PDB entry 8IMX | electron microscopy, 2.85 A resolution | chains D and K of the 7 polymer chains in the assembly

Chain D:
Molecule: UL16-binding protein 2, GFP-like fluorescent chromoprotein cFP484
Source organism: Homo sapiens
UniProt: chimeric construct of Q9BZM5, Q9U6Y3: residues -79 to -56 from Q9BZM5 (ULBP2_HUMAN) positions 2-25 (UniProt number = residue number + 81); residues -47 to 168 from Q9U6Y3 positions 45-260 (UniProt number = residue number + 92); residues 208-246 from Q9BZM5 (ULBP2_HUMAN) positions 208-246 (same numbers)
Amino-acid sequence (327 residues; row label = number of the first residue in the row; numbers below 1 keep their minus sign (Met-80 is residue -80)):
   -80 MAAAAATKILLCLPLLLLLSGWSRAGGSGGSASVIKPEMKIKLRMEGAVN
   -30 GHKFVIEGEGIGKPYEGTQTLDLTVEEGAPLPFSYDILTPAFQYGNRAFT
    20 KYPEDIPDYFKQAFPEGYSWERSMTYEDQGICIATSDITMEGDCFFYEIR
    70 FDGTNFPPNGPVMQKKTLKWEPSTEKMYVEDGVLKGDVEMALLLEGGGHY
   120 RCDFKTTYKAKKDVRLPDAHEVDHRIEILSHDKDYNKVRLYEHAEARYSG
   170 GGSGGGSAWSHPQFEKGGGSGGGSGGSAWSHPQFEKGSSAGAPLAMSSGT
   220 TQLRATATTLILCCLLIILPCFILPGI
Disordered / not traced: -80 to 217, 245-246
Construct notes: initiating methionine (-80); linker (-55 to -48, 169-207); conflict Glu-43 (Asp49 in Q9U6Y3), Arg-37 (Lys55 in Q9U6Y3), Ala-33 (Asn59 in Q9U6Y3), 42 further conflict positions vs the reference (Q9U6Y3) not listed
Residues lining bound ligands: 05E / 80Y / 81Q / 2-amino-2-deoxy-alpha-D-glucopyranose: Gly218, Thr219, Thr220, Leu229

Chain K:
Molecule: GPI-anchor transamidase, GFP-like fluorescent chromoprotein cFP484
Source organism: Homo sapiens
Notes: EC 3.-.-.-
UniProt: chimeric construct of Q92643, Q9U6Y3: residues 2-395 from Q92643 (GPI8_HUMAN) positions 2-395 (same numbers); residues 414-629 from Q9U6Y3 positions 45-260 (UniProt number = residue number - 369)
Amino-acid sequence (647 residues; row label = number of the first residue in the row; numbers below 1 keep their minus sign (Met-1 is residue -1)):
    -1 MGSAVTDSLSRAATVLATVLLLSFGSVAASHIEDQAEQFFRSGHTNNWAV
    49 LVCTSRFWFNYRHVANTLSVYRSVKRLGIPDSHIVLMLADDMACNPRNPK
    99 PATVFSHKNMELNVYGDDVEVDYRSYEVTVENFLRVLTGRIPPSTPRSKR
   149 LLSDDRSNILIYMTGHGGNGFLKFQDSEEITNIELADAFEQMWQKRRYNE
   199 LLFIIDTCQGASMYERFYSPNIMALASSQVGEDSLSHQPDPAIGVHLMDR
   249 YTFYVLEFLEEINPASQTNMNDLFQVCPKSLCVSTPGHRTDLFQRDPKNV
   299 LITDFFGSVRKVEITTETIKLQQDSEIMESSYKEDQMDEKLMEPLKYAEQ
   349 LPVAQIIHQKPKLKDWHPPGGFILGLWALIIMVFFKTYGIKHMKFIFGTL
   399 EVLFQGPGGSGGSASVIKPEMKIKLRMEGAVNGHKFVIEGEGIGKPYEGT
   449 QTLDLTVEEGAPLPFSYDILTPAFQYGNRAFTKYPEDIPDYFKQAFPEGY
   499 SWERSMTYEDQGICIATSDITMEGDCFFYEIRFDGTNFPPNGPVMQKKTL
   549 KWEPSTEKMYVEDGVLKGDVEMALLLEGGGHYRCDFKTTYKAKKDVRLPD
   599 AHEVDHRIEILSHDKDYNKVRLYEHAEARYSGGGSGGGYPYDVPDYA
Disordered / not traced: -1 to 40, 321-337, 388-645
Construct notes: initiating methionine (-1); expression tag (0-1, 630-645); linker (396-413); conflict Glu418 (Asp49 in Q9U6Y3), Arg424 (Lys55 in Q9U6Y3), Ala428 (Asn59 in Q9U6Y3), 42 further conflict positions vs the reference (Q9U6Y3) not listed
Cystine bridges: Cys275-Cys280
Ion coordination: Ca2+: Asp79, Ile82, Glu118, Asp120
From the paper describing this entry:
  - catalytic residues: Gly165, Cys206
  - catalytic residues: His164 (proposed by the authors, not directly observed)
  - mutagenesis - C206S: abolished catalytic activity (citing earlier work)
  - mutagenesis - C206S: unchanged binding to proproteins (citing earlier work)
  - mutagenesis - S232A, S232T, H235A, H244A, R248A: unchanged catalytic activity
  - mutagenesis - H235F: increased catalytic activity
  - mutagenesis - S232N, S232V: decreased catalytic activity on CD59
  - mutagenesis - S232L: abolished catalytic activity on CD59
  - mutagenesis - S232L: abolished catalytic activity on PrP

How chain D and chain K interact:
Residue-residue contacts (11):
  Gly218(D) - Gly165(K)
  Gly218(D) - Cys206(K)  hydrogen bond (backbone-side chain)
  Thr219(D) - Gly165(K)
  Thr219(D) - Phe169(K)
  Thr219(D) - Lys171(K)
  Thr220(D) - Lys171(K)  hydrogen bond (backbone-side chain)
  Gln221(D) - Asn167(K)
  Gln221(D) - Phe169(K)
  Gln221(D) - Lys171(K)
  Gln221(D) - Glu177(K)
  Leu222(D) - Glu177(K)
Also at the interface, not in a pair above, chain K (7 interface residues in all): His164

Overview:
5 residues of chain D and 7 residues of chain K are in contact, with 2 hydrogen bonds. Polar pairs include
Gly218(D)-Cys206(K) and Thr220(D)-Lys171(K). From the paper: catalytic residues Gly165(K), Cys206(K) and
His164(K); S232N and S232V of chain K reduce catalytic activity on CD59; 10 substitutions were tested in all.
Chain D is UL16-binding protein 2, GFP-like fluorescent chromoprotein cFP484 and chain K is GPI-anchor
transamidase, GFP-like fluorescent chromoprotein cFP484, both from Homo sapiens; the structure, Cryo-EM
structure of GPI-T with a chimeric GPI-anchored protein, was determined by electron microscopy (same
publication as 8IMY).
